Entry 8YNI (electron microscopy, 3.66 A resolution); this record covers chains C and Q of the 11 polymer chains in the assembly.

# Chain C
Name: Caspase-8 subunit p10
From: Homo sapiens
Reference sequence: Q14790 (CASP8_HUMAN); residues 1-479 here = UniProt positions 1-479
Amino-acid sequence (479 residues; numbered 1 to 479; the number before each row is that of its first residue):
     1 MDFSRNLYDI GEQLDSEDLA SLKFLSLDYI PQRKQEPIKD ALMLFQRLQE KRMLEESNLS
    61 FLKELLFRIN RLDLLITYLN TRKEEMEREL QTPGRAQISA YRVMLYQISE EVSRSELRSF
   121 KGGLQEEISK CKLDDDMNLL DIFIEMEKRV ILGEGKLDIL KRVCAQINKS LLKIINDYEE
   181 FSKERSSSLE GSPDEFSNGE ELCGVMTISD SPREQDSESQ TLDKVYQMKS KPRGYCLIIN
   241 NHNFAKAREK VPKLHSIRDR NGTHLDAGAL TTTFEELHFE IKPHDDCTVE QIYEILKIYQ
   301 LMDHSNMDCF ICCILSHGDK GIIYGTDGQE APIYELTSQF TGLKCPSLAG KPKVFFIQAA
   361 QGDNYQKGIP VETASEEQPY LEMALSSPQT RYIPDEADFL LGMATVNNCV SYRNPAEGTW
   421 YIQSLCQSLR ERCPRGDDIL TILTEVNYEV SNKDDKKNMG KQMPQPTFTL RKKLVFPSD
Not modelled in the structure: 183-479
Sequence notes: engineered mutation Gly122 (Phe in Q14790), Gly123 (Leu in Q14790), Ala360 (Cys in Q14790), Ala374 (Asp in Q14790), Ala384 (Asp in Q14790)
Curated features (UniProtKB/Swiss-Prot):
  - active site: His317
  - site: Asp216, Ser217 (Cleavage)
  - modified residue: Ser188 (Phosphoserine), Ser211 (Phosphoserine), Lys224 (N6-acetyllysine), Tyr334 (Phosphotyrosine), Tyr380 (Phosphotyrosine), Ser387 (Phosphoserine), Arg413 (Microbial infection: ADP-riboxanated arginine)
  - natural variant: Arg248 (R248W: In CASP8D), Asp285 (D285H: Associated with protection against breast cancer)
  - mutagenesis: Asp73 (D73A: Abolishes binding to FLASH. Induces NF-kappa-B activation), Tyr380 (Y380E: Phosphomimetic mutant which does not affect interaction with PIK3R1 or DISC-mediated processing; Y380F: Abolishes phosphorylation at this site ...), Ser387 (S387A: Impaired CDK1-mediated phosphorylation and enhanced apoptosis), Arg413 (R413A: Abolished ADP-riboxanation by C.violaceum CopC)
Reported in the primary citation:
  - mutagenesis - E12A/F122G/L123G, N70A/F122G/L123G, E110A/F122G/L123G: unchanged binding to CASP8 and FADD-like apoptosis regulator subunit p43

# Chain Q
Name: FAS-associated death domain protein
From: Homo sapiens
Reference sequence: Q13158 (FADD_HUMAN); numbering as in UniProt (aligned over 1-208)
Amino-acid sequence (216 residues; each row starts with the number of its first residue):
     1 MDPFLVLLHS VSSSLSSSEL TELKGLCLGR VGKRKLERVQ SGLDLFSMLL EQNDLEPGHT
    61 ELLRELLASL RRHDLLRRVD DFEAGAAAGA APGEEDLCAA FNVICDNVGK DWRRLARQLK
   121 VSDTKIDSIE DRYPRNLTER VRESLRIWKN TEKENATVAH LVGALRSCQM NLVADLVQEV
   181 QQARDLQNRS GAMSPMSWNS DASTSEASLE HHHHHH
Not modelled in the structure: 85-216
Sequence notes: engineered mutation Gly25 (Phe in Q13158); expression tag (209-216)
Curated features (UniProtKB/Swiss-Prot):
  - modified residue: Ser194 (Phosphoserine)
  - glycosylation: Arg117 (Microbial infection: N-beta-linked (GlcNAc) arginine)
  - natural variant: Cys105 (C105W: In IEHDCM)
  - mutagenesis: Ser12 (S12R: Loss of interaction with CASP8), Lys33 (K33E: Loss of self-association), Arg38 (R38A: Loss of interaction with CASP8), Asp44 (D44R: Loss of interaction with CASP8. Abolishes induction of apoptosis. Decreased interaction with FAS), Glu51 (E51R: Loss of interaction with CASP8), Arg117 (R117A: Abolished GlcNAcylation by E.coli NleB1; R117E: Loss of interaction with FAS), Val121 (V121N: Loss of interaction with FAS), Asp123 (D123R: Strongly decreased interaction with FAS), Arg135 (R135E: Strongly decreased interaction with FAS), Arg142 (R142E: Decreased interaction with FAS), Leu172 (L172A/E: Loss of interaction with FAS; L172K: Strongly decreased interaction with FAS), Asp175 (D175K: Strongly decreased interaction with FAS), 1 further mutagenesis entry in UniProt
Reported in the primary citation:
  - mutagenesis - K33E, E51R: decreased signaling in response to cFLIPL-expression-induced
  - mutagenesis - E37A, D74A: unchanged signaling in response to cFLIPL-expression-induced
  - mutagenesis - D74A: unchanged binding to purified binary complex
  - mutagenesis - K33E, E37A, E51R, D74A: abolished signaling in response to Casp-8
  - mutagenesis - R34A: unchanged signaling in response to Casp-8

# How chain C and chain Q interact
Pairs across the interface (11; chain C residue first):
  Glu17(C) with Arg34(Q), salt bridge
  Arg71(C) with Glu51(Q), salt bridge
  Leu72(C) with Glu51(Q), hydrogen bond (backbone-backbone)
  Asp73(C) with Leu50(Q); Glu51(Q), hydrogen bond (backbone-backbone)
  Ile76(C) with Asn53(Q)
  Glu110(C) with Arg34(Q); Lys35(Q), salt bridge
  Val112(C) with Arg34(Q)
  Ser113(C) with Glu37(Q)
  Arg114(C) with Glu37(Q), salt bridge
Other interface residues (no listed pair), chain C (11 interface residues in all): Asn70, Ser109
Other interface residues (no listed pair), chain Q (10 interface residues in all): Gly32, Lys33, Arg38, Gln52
The authors on this interface:
  - interface residues, chain Q: Glu37(Q), Glu51(Q)

# In short
11 residues of chain C and 10 residues of chain Q are in contact, with 2 hydrogen bonds and 4 salt bridges.
Among the polar pairs are Glu17(C)-Arg34(Q), Arg71(C)-Glu51(Q) and Glu110(C)-Lys35(Q). The paper reports that
K33E, E37A and E51R of chain Q, among others, abolish signaling in response to Casp-8; interface residues
Glu37(Q) and Glu51(Q); 8 substitutions were tested in all.
Chain C is Caspase-8 subunit p10 and chain Q is FAS-associated death domain protein, both from Homo sapiens;
the structure, Structure of the FADD/Caspase-8/cFLIP death effector domain assembly, was determined by
electron microscopy together with 8YM4, 8YM5, 8YM6, 8YNK, 8YNL, 8YNM and 8YNN from the same study.
